Entry 8R6P (electron microscopy, 3.16 A resolution); this record covers chains H and D of the 10 polymer chains in the assembly.

== Chain H ==
Protein: Helicase
Organism: Mycolicibacterium smegmatis MC2 155
UniProt: I7G5V9 (I7G5V9_MYCS2); residues 5-145 here = UniProt positions 5-145
Chain sequence (141 residues; each row starts with the number of its first residue):
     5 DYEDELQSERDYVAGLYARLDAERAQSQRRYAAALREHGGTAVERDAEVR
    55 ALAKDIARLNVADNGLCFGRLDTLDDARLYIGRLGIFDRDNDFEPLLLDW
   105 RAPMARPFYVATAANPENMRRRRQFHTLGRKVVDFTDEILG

== Chain D ==
Protein: DNA-directed RNA polymerase subunit beta'
Organism: Mycolicibacterium smegmatis MC2 155
UniProt: A0QS66 (RPOC_MYCS2); numbering as in UniProt (aligned over 1-1317)
Chain sequence (1317 residues; numbered 1 to 1317; the number before each row is that of its first residue):
     1 MLDVNFFDELRIGLATADDIRNWSYGEVKKPETINYRTLKPEKDGLFCEK
    51 IFGPTRDWECYCGKYKRVRFKGIICERCGVEVTRAKVRRERMGHIELAAP
   101 VTHIWYFKGVPSRLGYLLDLAPKDLEKIIYFAAYVITSVDDEMRHNELST
   151 LEAEMAVEKKAVEDQRDADLEARAQKLEADLAELEAEGAKSDVRRKVRDS
   201 GEREMRQLRDRAQRELDRLDEIWNTFTKLAPKQLIVDEVLYRELQDRYGE
   251 YFTGAMGAESIKKLIENFDIDAEAESLREVIRSGKGQKKLRALKRLKVVA
   301 AFQQSGNSPMGMVLDAVPVIPPELRPMVQLDGGRFATSDLNDLYRRVINR
   351 NNRLKRLIDLGAPEIIVNNEKRMLQESVDALFDNGRRGRPVTGPGNRPLK
   401 SLSDLLKGKQGRFRQNLLGKRVDYSGRSVIVVGPQLKLHQCGLPKLMALE
   451 LFKPFVMKRLVDLNHAQNIKSAKRMVERQRPQVWDVLEEVIAEHPVLLNR
   501 APTLHRLGIQAFEPQLVEGKAIQLHPLVCEAFNADFDGDQMAVHLPLSAE
   551 AQAEARILMLSSNNILSPASGKPLAMPRLDMVTGLYYLTTLVEGATGEYQ
   601 AATKDAPEQGVYSSPAEAIMAMDRGALSVRAKIKVRLTELRPPTDLEAQL
   651 FENGWKPGDAWTAETTLGRVMFNELLPKSYPFVNEQMHKKVQARIINDLA
   701 ERFPMIVVAQTVDKLKDAGFYWATRSGVTVSMADVLVPPQKQEILERHEA
   751 EADAIERKYQRGALNHTERNESLVKIWQDATEEVGKALEEFYPADNPIIT
   801 IVKSGATGNLTQTRTLAGMKGLVTNPKGEFIPRPIKSSFREGLTVLEYFI
   851 NTHGARKGLADTALRTADSGYLTRRLVDVSQDVIVREHDCETERGINVTL
   901 AERGPDGTLIRDAHVETSAFARTLATDAVDANGNVIIERGHDLGDPAIDA
   951 LLAAGITTVKVRSVLTCTSATGVCAMCYGRSMATGKLVDIGEAVGIVAAQ
  1001 SIGEPGTQLTMRTFHQGGVTGGADIVGGLPRVQELFEARVPRNKAPIADV
  1051 AGRVRLEESDKFFKITIVPDDGGEEVVYDKLSKRQRLRVITHEDGTEGVL
  1101 SDGDHVEVGDQLMEGAADPHEVLRVQGPREVQIHLVKEVQEVYRAQGVSI
  1151 HDKHIEVIVRQMLRRVTIIDSGSTEFLPGSLTERAEFEAENRRVVAEGGE
  1201 PAAGRPVLMGITKASLATDSWLSAASFQETTRVLTDAAINCRSDKLNGLK
  1251 ENVIIGKLIPAGTGISRYRNIQVQPTEEARAAAYTIPSYEDQYYSPDFGQ
  1301 ATGAAVPLDDYGYSDYR
Disordered / not traced: 1-5, 1012-1026, 1284-1317
Curated features (UniProtKB/Swiss-Prot):
  - binding site (Zn(2+)): Cys60, Cys62, Cys75, Cys78, Cys890, Cys967, Cys974, Cys977
  - binding site (Mg(2+)): Asp535, Asp537, Asp539
Ion coordination: Zn2+ site 1: Cys60, Cys62, Cys75, Cys78; Mg2+: Asp535, Asp537, Asp539; Zn2+ site 2: Cys890, Cys967, Cys974, Cys977

== Chain H / chain D interface ==
Residue-residue contacts (46; chain H residue first):
  Glu27(H) - Lys775(D)  salt bridge
  Arg34(H) - Gln778(D)  hydrogen bond
  Arg34(H) - Asp779(D)  salt bridge
  Arg34(H) - Glu782(D)  salt bridge
  Leu39(H) - Ala1145(D)
  Leu39(H) - Gln1146(D)
  Arg40(H) - Ala1145(D)  hydrogen bond (backbone-backbone)
  His42(H) - Thr811(D)  hydrogen bond (backbone-side chain)
  Gly43(H) - Asn809(D)
  Gly43(H) - Thr811(D)
  Ala46(H) - Arg865(D)
  Val47(H) - Gly854(D)
  Val47(H) - Lys857(D)
  Val47(H) - Gly858(D)
  Glu48(H) - Lys820(D)  salt bridge
  Arg49(H) - Gln1008(D)  hydrogen bond (side chain-backbone)
  Arg49(H) - Leu1009(D)
  Arg49(H) - Thr1010(D)
  Asp50(H) - Thr1010(D)
  Ala51(H) - Gly828(D)
  Glu52(H) - Gln778(D)  hydrogen bond
  Glu52(H) - Phe830(D)
  Ala55(H) - Phe830(D)  hydrophobic
  Arg62(H) - Glu768(D)  salt bridge
  Arg62(H) - Glu771(D)  salt bridge
  Asn64(H) - Arg1086(D)  hydrogen bond
  Val65(H) - Arg1084(D)
  Asp67(H) - Val1099(D)
  Asn68(H) - Glu1058(D)  hydrogen bond
  Gly89(H) - Glu768(D)  hydrogen bond (backbone-side chain)
  Phe91(H) - Ala763(D)
  Phe91(H) - Leu764(D)  hydrophobic
  Arg93(H) - Glu751(D)  salt bridge
  Arg93(H) - Asp779(D)  salt bridge
  Asp96(H) - Ala754(D)
  Asp96(H) - Arg757(D)  salt bridge
  Asp96(H) - Lys758(D)  salt bridge
  Phe97(H) - Ile755(D)  hydrophobic
  Phe97(H) - Lys758(D)  hydrogen bond (backbone-side chain)
  Phe97(H) - Ile776(D)  hydrophobic
  Arg105(H) - Asn765(D)
  Ala106(H) - Asn765(D)
  Pro107(H) - Gly762(D)
  Met108(H) - Gly762(D)  hydrogen bond (backbone-backbone)
  Gly133(H) - Ser1101(D)
  Arg134(H) - Val1099(D)
Other interface residues (no listed pair), chain H (35 interface residues in all): Gly44, Arg54, Lys58, Asp103, Leu132
Other interface residues (no listed pair), chain D (41 interface residues in all): Leu822, Thr824, Met1011, Lys1083, Arg1144, Gly1147

== In short ==
35 residues of chain H face 41 of chain D across their interface; the contacts include 10 hydrogen bonds and
10 salt bridges. Polar contacts include Glu27(H)-Lys775(D), Arg34(H)-Asp779(D) and Arg34(H)-Glu782(D). Curated
annotation (UniProt) lists 8 Zn2+-binding residues and 3 Mg2+-binding residues on chain D.
Here chain H is Helicase and chain D is DNA-directed RNA polymerase subunit beta', both from Mycolicibacterium
smegmatis MC2 155. Entry 8R6P (Mycobacterium smegnatis RNA polymerase RP2-like transcription initiation
complex with SigmaA, RbpA, HelD N-terminal domain and open ...) was determined by electron microscopy together
with 8Q3I, 8QN8, 8QTI, 8QU6, 8R2M, 8R3M and 8R6R from the same study.
